Entry 8UCW (electron microscopy, 3.64 A resolution); this record covers chains A and D of the 3 polymer chains in the assembly.

Chain A:
Protein: DNA polymerase alpha catalytic subunit
Organism: Xenopus laevis
Notes: EC 2.7.7.7
Reference sequence: Q9DE46 (DPOLA_XENLA); residue numbers follow UniProt; this construct covers 335-1458
Amino-acid sequence (1127 residues; each row starts with the number of its first residue):
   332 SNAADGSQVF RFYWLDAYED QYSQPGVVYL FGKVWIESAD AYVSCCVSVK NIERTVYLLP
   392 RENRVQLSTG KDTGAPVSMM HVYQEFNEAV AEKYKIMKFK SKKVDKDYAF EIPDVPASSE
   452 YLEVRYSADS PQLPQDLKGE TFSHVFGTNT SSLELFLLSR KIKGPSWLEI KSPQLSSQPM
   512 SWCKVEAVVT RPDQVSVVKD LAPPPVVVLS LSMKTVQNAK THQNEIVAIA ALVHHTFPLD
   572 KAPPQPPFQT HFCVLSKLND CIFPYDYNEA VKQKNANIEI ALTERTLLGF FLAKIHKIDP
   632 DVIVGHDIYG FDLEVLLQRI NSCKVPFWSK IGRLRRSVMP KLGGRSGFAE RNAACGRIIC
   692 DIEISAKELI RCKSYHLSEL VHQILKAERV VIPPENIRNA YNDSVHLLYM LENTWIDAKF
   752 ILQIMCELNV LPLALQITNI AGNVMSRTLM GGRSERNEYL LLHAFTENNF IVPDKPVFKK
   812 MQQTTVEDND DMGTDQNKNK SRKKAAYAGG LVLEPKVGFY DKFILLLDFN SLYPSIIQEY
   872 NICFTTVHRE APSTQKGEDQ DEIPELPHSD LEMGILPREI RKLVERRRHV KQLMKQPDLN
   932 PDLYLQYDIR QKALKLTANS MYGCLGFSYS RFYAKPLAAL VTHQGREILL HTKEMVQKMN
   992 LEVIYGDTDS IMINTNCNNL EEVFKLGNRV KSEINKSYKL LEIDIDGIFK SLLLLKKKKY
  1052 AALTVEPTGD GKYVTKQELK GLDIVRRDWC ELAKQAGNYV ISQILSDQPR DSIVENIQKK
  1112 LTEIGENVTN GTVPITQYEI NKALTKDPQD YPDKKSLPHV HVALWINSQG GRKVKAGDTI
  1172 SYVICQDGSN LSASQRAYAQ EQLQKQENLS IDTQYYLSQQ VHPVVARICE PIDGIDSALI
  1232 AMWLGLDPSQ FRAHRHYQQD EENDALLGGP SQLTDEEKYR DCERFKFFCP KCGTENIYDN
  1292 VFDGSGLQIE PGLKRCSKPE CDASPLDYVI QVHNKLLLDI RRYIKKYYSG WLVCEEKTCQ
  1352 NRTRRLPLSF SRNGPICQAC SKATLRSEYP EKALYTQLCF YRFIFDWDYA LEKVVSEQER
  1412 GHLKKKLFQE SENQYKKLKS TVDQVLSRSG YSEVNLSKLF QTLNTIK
Disordered / not traced: 332-338, 809-835, 883-891, 1243-1458
Differences from the reference sequence: expression tag (332-334)
Metal / ion sites: Mg2+: Asp-859, Phe-860, Asp-1000 (together with 2'-deoxyguanosine-5'-triphosphate)
Small-molecule neighbours: 2'-deoxyguanosine-5'-triphosphate (DGT): Asp-859, Phe-860, Asn-861, Ser-862, Leu-863, Tyr-864, Pro-865, Arg-918, Lys-922, Lys-946, Leu-947, Asn-950, Tyr-953, Gly-954, Asp-1000
Curated features (UniProtKB/Swiss-Prot):
  - zinc finger: Cys-1280 to Pro-1310 (CysA-type)
  - motif: Cys-1345 to Cys-1371 (CysB motif)
  - binding site (Zn(2+)): Cys-1280, Cys-1283, Cys-1307, Cys-1312, Cys-1345, Cys-1350, Cys-1368, Cys-1371

Chain D:
Molecule: RNA-DNA/DNA primer
Sequence (29 nucleotides; numbered 1 to 29; the number before each row is that of its first residue):
     1 XGAUACUGCG TGAACTTAGC GATTGTAGC
Modified positions: GTP (guanosine-5'-triphosphate) at position 1; DOC (2',3'-dideoxycytidine-5'-monophosphate) at position 29
Metal / ion sites: Mg2+ near GTP_1 (its only coordinating residue here)

Interface between chain A and chain D:
Residue-residue contacts - 24 pairs, chain A then chain D:
  Arg-702(A) with DA27(D), phosphate contact
  Asp-998(A) with DG28(D), sugar contact; DOC_29(D), sugar contact
  Lys-1049(A) with DG28(D), hydrogen bond to the base
  Tyr-1051(A) with DOC_29(D), phosphate contact
  Lys-1071(A) with DG28(D), phosphate contact; DOC_29(D), salt bridge to the phosphate
  Gly-1072(A) with DG28(D), phosphate contact
  Val-1076(A) with DA27(D), phosphate contact
  Arg-1077(A) with DG25(D), base contact; DT26(D), hydrogen bond to the sugar; DA27(D), phosphate contact
  Arg-1078(A) with DT26(D), salt bridge to the phosphate; DA27(D), salt bridge to the phosphate
  Asp-1079(A) with DT26(D), sugar contact
  Lys-1133(A) with DT26(D), phosphate contact
  Ala-1134(A) with DG25(D), phosphate contact; DT26(D), hydrogen bond to the phosphate
  Thr-1136(A) with DG25(D), hydrogen bond to the phosphate
  Tyr-1142(A) with DG25(D), hydrogen bond to the phosphate
  Lys-1145(A) with DT23(D), phosphate contact; DT24(D), salt bridge to the phosphate
  Leu-1148(A) with DT24(D), sugar contact
  His-1150(A) with DG25(D), salt bridge to the phosphate
Other interface residues (no listed pair), chain A (21 interface residues in all): Thr-999, Asp-1000, Leu-1135, Lys-1137

Summary:
The interface between chain A and chain D involves 21 residues on one side and 7 on the other, with 5 hydrogen
bonds and 5 salt bridges. Among the polar pairs are Lys-1049(A)/DG28(D), Arg-1077(A)/DT26(D) and
Ala-1134(A)/DT26(D). Ligands of chain A: 2'-deoxyguanosine-5'-triphosphate.
Here chain A is DNA polymerase alpha catalytic subunit (Xenopus laevis) and chain D is RNA-DNA/DNA primer.
Entry 8UCW (Complete DNA termination subcomplex 2 of Xenopus laevis DNA polymerase alpha-primase) was
determined by electron microscopy together with 8G99, 8G9F, 8G9L, 8G9N, 8G9O, 8UCU and 8 further entries from
the same study.
